5AZT - chains A and C; structure by X-ray diffraction, 3.45 A resolution.

[Chain A]
Name: Peroxisome proliferator-activated receptor alpha
From: Homo sapiens
Reference sequence: Q07869 (PPARA_HUMAN); residue numbers follow UniProt; this construct covers 201-468
Chain sequence (269 residues; row label = number of the first residue in the row):
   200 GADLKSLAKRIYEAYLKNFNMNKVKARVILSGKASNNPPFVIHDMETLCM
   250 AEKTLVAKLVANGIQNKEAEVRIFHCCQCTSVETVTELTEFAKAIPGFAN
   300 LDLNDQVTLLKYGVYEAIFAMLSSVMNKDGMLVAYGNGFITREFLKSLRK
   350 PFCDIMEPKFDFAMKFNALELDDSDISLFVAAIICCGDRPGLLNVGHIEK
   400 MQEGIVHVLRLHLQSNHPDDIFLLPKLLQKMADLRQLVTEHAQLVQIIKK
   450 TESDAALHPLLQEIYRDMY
Not modelled in the structure: 200-203, 230-233
Covalent attachments: compound 4M5 linked to Cys-275
Differences from the reference sequence: expression tag (200); engineered mutation Leu-423 (Phe in Q07869)
Ligand contacts: 4M5 ((4Z,7Z,10Z,13Z,19Z)-17-oxidanylidenedocosa-4,7,10,13,19-pentaenoic acid): Phe-239, Ile-241, Leu-247, Ala-250, Glu-251, Ala-256, Ala-260, Ile-272, Phe-273, Cys-276, Gln-277, Thr-279, Ser-280, Tyr-314, Met-330, Val-332, Ala-333, Asn-336, Gly-337, His-440, Tyr-464
Swiss-Prot annotation at these positions:
  - binding site (indeglitazar): Ser-280, Tyr-314, Tyr-464
  - site: Leu-433 (Essential for heterodimerization with RXRA)
  - mutagenesis: Asp-304 (D304A: Reduced heterodimerization with RXRA. Reduced DNA binding), Leu-370 (L370R: Abolishes heterodimerization with RXRA. No DNA binding), Leu-391 (L391R: Abolishes heterodimerization with RXRA. No DNA binding), Leu-422 (L422R: No effect on heterodimerization with RXRA nor on DNA binding and transactivation activity), Ala-431 (A431T: No effect on heterodimerization with RXRA nor on DNA binding), Leu-433 (L433R: Abolishes heterodimerization with RXRA, DNA binding and transactivation activity)

[Chain C]
Name: 15-meric peptide from Nuclear receptor coactivator 1
Reference sequence: Q15788 (NCOA1_HUMAN); residue numbers follow UniProt; this construct covers 683-697
Chain sequence (15 residues; row label = number of the first residue in the row):
   683 LTERHKILHRLLQEG
Not modelled in the structure: 683-685, 697
Swiss-Prot annotation at these positions:
  - motif: Leu-690 to Leu-694 (LXXLL motif 4)
  - mutagenesis: Leu-693 to Leu-694 (Slightly affects interactions with steroid receptors. Abolishes interactions with steroid receptors; when associated with A-636; A-637; A-752 and A-753)

[How chain A and chain C interact]
Residue-residue contacts (18; chain A residue first):
  Lys-292(A) / Leu-693(C)  hydrogen bond (side chain-backbone)
  Lys-292(A) / Leu-694(C)  hydrogen bond (side chain-backbone)
  Leu-302(A) / His-691(C)
  Leu-302(A) / Leu-694(C)  hydrophobic
  Gln-305(A) / Leu-694(C)
  Val-306(A) / His-687(C)
  Val-306(A) / Leu-690(C)  hydrophobic
  Val-306(A) / Leu-694(C)  hydrophobic
  Leu-309(A) / Leu-690(C)  hydrophobic
  Leu-309(A) / Leu-694(C)  hydrophobic
  Lys-310(A) / His-687(C)  hydrogen bond
  Leu-459(A) / Ile-689(C)  hydrophobic
  Leu-459(A) / Leu-693(C)  hydrophobic
  Glu-462(A) / His-687(C)
  Glu-462(A) / Lys-688(C)
  Glu-462(A) / Ile-689(C)  hydrogen bond (side chain-backbone)
  Glu-462(A) / Leu-690(C)  hydrogen bond (side chain-backbone)
  Ile-463(A) / Leu-690(C)  hydrophobic
Also at the interface, not in a pair above, chain A (12 interface residues in all): Thr-285, Thr-288, Phe-297
Also at the interface, not in a pair above, chain C (8 interface residues in all): Arg-686

[Summary]
The interface between chain A and chain C involves 12 residues on one side and 8 on the other, with 5 hydrogen
bonds. Polar pairs include Lys-292(A)/Leu-693(C), Lys-292(A)/Leu-694(C) and Lys-310(A)/His-687(C). Covalently
linked compound 4M5: at Cys-275(A).
Chain A is Peroxisome proliferator-activated receptor alpha (Homo sapiens) and chain C is 15-meric peptide
from Nuclear receptor coactivator 1; the structure, Ternary complex of hPPARalpha ligand binding domain,
17-oxoDHA and a SRC1 peptide, was determined by X-ray diffraction (same publication as 5AZV).
